PDB entry 7RAI | electron microscopy, 3.24 A resolution | chains H and L of the 12 polymer chains in the assembly

[Chain H]
Protein: M4008_N1 Fab heavy chain
Organism: Homo sapiens
Notes: antibody fragment or engineered binder
Amino-acid sequence (264 residues; row label = number of the first residue in the row; a row labelled like 82A-82C holds insertion residues (82A, then the next letters in order)):
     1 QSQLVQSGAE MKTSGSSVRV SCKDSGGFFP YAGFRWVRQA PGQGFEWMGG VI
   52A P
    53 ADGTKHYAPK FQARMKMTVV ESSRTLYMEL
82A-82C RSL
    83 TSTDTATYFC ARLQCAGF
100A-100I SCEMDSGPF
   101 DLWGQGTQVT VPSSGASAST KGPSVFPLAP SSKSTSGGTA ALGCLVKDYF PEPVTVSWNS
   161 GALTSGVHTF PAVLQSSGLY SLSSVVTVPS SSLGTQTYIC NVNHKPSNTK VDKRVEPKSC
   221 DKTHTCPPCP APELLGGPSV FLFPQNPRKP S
Not modelled in the structure: 1-2, 114-251
Disulfide bonds: Cys22-Cys92, Cys97-Cys100B

[Chain L]
Protein: M4008_N1 Fab light chain
Organism: Homo sapiens
Notes: antibody fragment or engineered binder
Amino-acid sequence (216 residues; numbered 1 to 216; the number before each row is that of its first residue):
     1 DIQMTQSPST VAAFVGGNVT LSCRTSQGVG NRLAWYQQKP GKPPRLLISR ASNRHGGVPA
    61 RFSGGGSGTI FTLTIKGLQS DDFATFFCQQ YYDSRETFGQ GSRVMMEKIR TVAAPSVFIF
   121 PPSDEQLKSG TASVVCLLNN FYPREAKVQW KVDNALQSGN SQESVTEQDS KDSTYSLSST
   181 LTLSKADYEK HKVYACEVTH QGLSSPVTKS FNRGEC
Not modelled in the structure: 109-216
Disulfide bonds: Cys23-Cys88
Glycans and other covalent adducts: N-acetylglucosamine (NAG) linked to Asn18

[Interface between chain H and chain L]
Pairs across the interface (36; chain H residue first):
  Arg35(H) - Glu96(L)  salt bridge
  Gln39(H) - Gln38(L)  hydrogen bond
  Gln39(H) - Phe87(L)
  Gly44(H) - Phe87(L)
  Gly44(H) - Gly99(L)
  Gly44(H) - Gln100(L)
  Phe45(H) - Pro44(L)  hydrophobic
  Phe45(H) - Phe87(L)  hydrophobic
  Phe45(H) - Phe98(L)  hydrophobic
  Trp47(H) - Arg95(L)
  Trp47(H) - Glu96(L)
  His58(H) - Arg95(L)
  Pro61(H) - Arg95(L)
  Phe91(H) - Gln38(L)
  Phe91(H) - Pro43(L)  hydrophobic
  Gln96(H) - Ser49(L)
  Gln96(H) - His55(L)  hydrogen bond
  Ser100F(H) - Arg32(L)  hydrogen bond
  Ser100F(H) - Tyr91(L)  hydrogen bond (side chain-backbone)
  Gly100G(H) - Tyr91(L)
  Pro100H(H) - Ala34(L)  hydrophobic
  Pro100H(H) - Tyr36(L)
  Pro100H(H) - Ser49(L)
  Pro100H(H) - Gln89(L)
  Pro100H(H) - Tyr91(L)
  Phe100I(H) - Tyr36(L)  hydrogen bond (backbone-side chain)
  Phe100I(H) - Leu46(L)
  Phe100I(H) - Gln89(L)
  Phe100I(H) - Glu96(L)
  Phe100I(H) - Phe98(L)  hydrophobic
  Asp101(H) - Leu46(L)
  Trp103(H) - Tyr36(L)
  Trp103(H) - Pro43(L)  hydrophobic
  Trp103(H) - Pro44(L)
  Trp103(H) - Phe98(L)  hydrophobic
  Gly104(H) - Pro43(L)
Also at the interface, not in a pair above, chain H (20 interface residues in all): Val37, Tyr59, Ala60, Gln105
Also at the interface, not in a pair above, chain L (18 interface residues in all): Ser94

[In short]
20 residues of chain H and 18 residues of chain L are in contact, with 5 hydrogen bonds and 1 salt bridge.
Among the polar pairs are Arg35(H)-Glu96(L), Gln39(H)-Gln38(L) and Gln96(H)-His55(L). Covalently linked
N-acetylglucosamine: at Asn18(L).
Chain H is M4008_N1 Fab heavy chain and chain L is M4008_N1 Fab light chain, both from Homo sapiens; the
structure, Cryo-EM structure of M4008_N1 Fab in complex with BG505 DS-SOSIP.664 Env trimer, was determined by
electron microscopy.
